Entry 4LYA (X-ray diffraction, 2.45 A resolution); this record covers chain A.

[Chain A]
Molecule: Uncharacterized protein
From: Geobacillus thermodenitrificans
UniProt: A4IKE7 (A4IKE7_GEOTN); residue numbers follow UniProt; this construct covers 921-1479
Chain sequence (559 residues; each row starts with the number of its first residue):
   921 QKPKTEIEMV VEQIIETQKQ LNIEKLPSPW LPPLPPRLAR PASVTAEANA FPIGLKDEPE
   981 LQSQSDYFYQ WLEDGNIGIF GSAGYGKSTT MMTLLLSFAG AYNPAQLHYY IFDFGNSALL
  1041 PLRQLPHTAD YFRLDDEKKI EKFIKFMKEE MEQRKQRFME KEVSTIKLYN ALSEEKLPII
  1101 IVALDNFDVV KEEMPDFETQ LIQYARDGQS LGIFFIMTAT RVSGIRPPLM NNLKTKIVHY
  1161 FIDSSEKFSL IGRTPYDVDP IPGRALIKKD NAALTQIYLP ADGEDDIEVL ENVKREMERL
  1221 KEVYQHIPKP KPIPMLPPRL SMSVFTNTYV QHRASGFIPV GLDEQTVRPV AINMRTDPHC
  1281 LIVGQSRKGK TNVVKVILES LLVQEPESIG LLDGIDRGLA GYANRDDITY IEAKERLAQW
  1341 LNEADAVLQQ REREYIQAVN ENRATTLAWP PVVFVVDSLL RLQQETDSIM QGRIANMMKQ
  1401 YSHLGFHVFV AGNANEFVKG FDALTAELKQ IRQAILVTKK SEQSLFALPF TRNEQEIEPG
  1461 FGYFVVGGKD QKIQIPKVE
Not modelled in the structure: 921-950, 1361-1368
Modified positions: Mse929 (selenomethionine); Mse1011, Mse1012, Mse1067, Mse1071, Mse1079, Mse1114, Mse1137, Mse1150, Mse1217, Mse1235, Mse1242, Mse1274, Mse1390, Mse1397, Mse1398 (selenomethionine; parent Met)
Curated features (UniProtKB/Swiss-Prot):
  - binding site (ATP): Gly1004 to Thr1009, Asn1036, Asp1105, Ile1197, Asp1206, Arg1287 to Thr1291, Ile1475
Metal / ion sites: Mg2+: Thr1291 (together with ATP)
Residues lining bound ligands:
  - ATP (adenosine-5'-triphosphate), molecule 1: Pro956, Arg957, Ser1002, Ala1003, Gly1004, Tyr1005, Gly1006, Lys1007, Ser1008, Thr1009, Pro1182, Gly1183, Gln1196, Ile1197, Tyr1198, Leu1199, Asp1206
  - ATP, molecule 2: Gln1285, Ser1286, Arg1287, Lys1288, Gly1289, Lys1290, Thr1291, Asn1292, Asp1316, Pro1459, Gly1460, Ile1475, Pro1476, Lys1477

[Summary]
Ligands of chain A: ATP. Curated annotation (UniProt) lists 16 ATP-binding residues.
Chain A is Uncharacterized protein (Geobacillus thermodenitrificans); the structure, EssC (ATPases 2 and 3)
from Geobacillus thermodenitrificans (SeMet), was determined by X-ray diffraction, deposited together with
4N1A, 4NH0 and 4LWS.
